PDB entry 4RER | X-ray diffraction, 4.05 A resolution (low resolution: residue-level contacts below are approximate; hydrogen-bond / salt-bridge calls are withheld) | chains A and G of the 3 polymer chains in the assembly

# Chain A
Molecule: 5'-AMP-activated protein kinase catalytic subunit alpha-1
Source organism: Homo sapiens
Notes: EC 2.7.11.1, 2.7.11.27, 2.7.11.31, 2.7.11.26; fragment: Human AMPK alpha1 subunit [G11-Q550]
Reference sequence: Q13131 (AAPK1_HUMAN); residues 11-550 here correspond to UniProt positions 20-559 (UniProt number = residue number + 9)
Amino-acid sequence (540 residues; each row starts with the number of its first residue):
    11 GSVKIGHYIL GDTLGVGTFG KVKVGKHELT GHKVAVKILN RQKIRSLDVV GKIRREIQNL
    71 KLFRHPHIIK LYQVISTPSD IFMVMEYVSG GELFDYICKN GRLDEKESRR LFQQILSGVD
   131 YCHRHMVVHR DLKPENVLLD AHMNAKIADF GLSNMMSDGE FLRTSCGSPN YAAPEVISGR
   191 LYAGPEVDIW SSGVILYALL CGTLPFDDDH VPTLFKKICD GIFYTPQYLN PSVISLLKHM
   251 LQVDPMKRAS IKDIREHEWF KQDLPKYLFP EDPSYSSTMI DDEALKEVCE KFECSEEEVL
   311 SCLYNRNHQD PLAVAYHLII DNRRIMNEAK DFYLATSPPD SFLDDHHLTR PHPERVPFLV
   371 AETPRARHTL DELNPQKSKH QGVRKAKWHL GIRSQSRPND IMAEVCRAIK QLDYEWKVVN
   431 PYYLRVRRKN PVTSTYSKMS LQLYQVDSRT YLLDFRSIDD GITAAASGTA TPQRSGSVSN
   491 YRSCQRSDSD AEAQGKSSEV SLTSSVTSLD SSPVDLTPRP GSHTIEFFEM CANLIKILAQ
Unresolved in the structure: 287-290, 350-353, 375-393, 473-526
Differences from the reference sequence: conflict Ser12 (Arg21 in Q13131), Ser260 (Thr269 in Q13131); engineered mutation Gly471 (Glu480 in Q13131), Ala474 (Glu483 in Q13131), Ala476 (Lys485 in Q13131)
Modified / non-standard residues: Thr174 (phosphothreonine; TPO)
Ligand contacts:
  - adenosine monophosphate (AMP): Pro363, Glu364, Val366
  - staurosporine (STU): Leu24, Gly25, Val26, Gly27, Val32, Ala45, Lys47, Ile79, Met95, Glu96, Tyr97, Val98, Gly101, Glu102, Glu145, Asn146, Val147, Leu148, Ala158, Asp159
Swiss-Prot annotation at these positions:
  - active site: Asp141 (Proton acceptor)
  - binding site (ATP): Leu24 to Val32, Lys47
  - modified residue: Thr23 (Phosphothreonine), Thr174 (Phosphothreonine), Thr346 (Phosphothreonine), Ser347 (Phosphoserine), Ser351 (Phosphoserine), Thr359 (Phosphothreonine), Thr373 (Phosphothreonine), Ser388 (Phosphoserine), Ser458 (Phosphoserine), Ser477 (Phosphoserine), Thr479 (Phosphothreonine), Thr481 (Phosphothreonine), Ser487 (Phosphoserine), Ser499 (Phosphoserine), Ser515 (Phosphoserine), Ser518 (Phosphoserine)
What the authors report for this chain:
  - mutagenesis - E471G/E474A/K476A: unchanged catalytic activity
  - binding site for adenosine monophosphate: Glu364
  - post-translational modification sites: Thr174 (citing earlier work)
  - mutagenesis - L72A, Y131A, L328A, I329A, D331K, N332A: increased catalytic activity

# Chain G
Molecule: 5'-AMP-activated protein kinase subunit gamma-1
Source organism: Homo sapiens
Notes: fragment: Human AMPK gamma1 subunit [S24-G327]
Reference sequence: P54619 (AAKG1_HUMAN); numbering as in UniProt (aligned over 24-327)
Amino-acid sequence (304 residues; numbered 24 to 327; the number before each row is that of its first residue):
    24 SNNSVYTSFM KSHRCYDLIP TSSKLVVFDT SLQVKKAFFA LVTNGVRAAP LWDSKKQSFV
    84 GMLTITDFIN ILHRYYKSAL VQIYELEEHK IETWREVYLQ DSFKPLVCIS PNASLFDAVS
   144 SLIRNKIHRL PVIDPESGNT LYILTHKRIL KFLKLFITEF PKPEFMSKSL EELQIGTYAN
   204 IAMVRTTTPV YVALGIFVQH RVSALPVVDE KGRVVDIYSK FDVINLAAEK TYNNLDVSVT
   264 KALQHRSHYF EGVLKCYLHE TLETIINRLV EAEVHRLVVV DENDVVKGIV SLSDILQALV
   324 LTGG
Unresolved in the structure: 24, 325-327
Ligand contacts:
  - adenosine monophosphate (AMP), molecule 1: Arg70, Lys170, Ile240, Ser242, Phe244, Asp245, Arg269, Gly275, Val276, Leu277, Val297, His298, Arg299, Leu300
  - adenosine monophosphate (AMP), molecule 2: Met85, Thr87, Thr89, Asp90, Asn93, Tyr121, Pro128, Leu129, Val130, Ile150, His151, Arg152, Pro154, Lys243
  - adenosine monophosphate (AMP), molecule 3: His151, Gly199, Thr200, Asn203, Ile204, Ala205, Arg224, Val225, Ser226, Ala227, Pro229, His298, Arg299, Ile312, Ser314, Ser316, Asp317
Swiss-Prot annotation at these positions:
  - motif: Leu138 to Glu159 (AMPK pseudosubstrate)
  - binding site (ADP): Arg70, Met85 to Asp90, Val130, His151, Arg152, Lys170, Ser242 to Asp245, Arg269, Leu277, His298, Arg299
  - binding site (AMP): Arg70, Met85 to Asp90, Val130, His151, Arg152, Lys170, Thr200, Ala205, Ser226, Ala227, Ser242 to Asp245, Arg269, Leu277, His298, Arg299, Ser314 to Asp317
  - binding site (ATP): Arg70, Met85 to Asp90, Val130, His151, Arg152, Lys170, Ser242 to Asp245, Arg269, Leu277, His298, Arg299
  - modified residue: Ser261 (Phosphoserine), Thr263 (Phosphothreonine), Ser270 (Phosphoserine)
  - mutagenesis: Asp90 (D90A: Reduced AMP-activation of phosphorylation of PRKAA1 or PRKAA2. Reduced ADP activation of phosphorylation of PRKAA1 or PRKAA2), Asp245 (D245A: Reduced AMP-activation of phosphorylation of PRKAA1 or PRKAA2. Reduced ADP activation of phosphorylation of PRKAA1 or PRKAA2), Asp317 (D317A: Reduced AMP-activation of phosphorylation of PRKAA1 or PRKAA2. Does not affect ADP activation of phosphorylation of PRKAA1 or PRKAA2)

# Chain A / chain G interface
Contacting residue pairs (52):
  Glu300(A) - Arg37(G)
  Asn332(A) - Phe179(G)
  Ile335(A) - Leu178(G)
  Met336(A) - Phe179(G)
  Phe342(A) - Arg171(G)
  Phe342(A) - Lys174(G)
  Phe342(A) - Phe175(G)
  Tyr343(A) - Asp40(G)
  Tyr343(A) - Ile42(G)
  Tyr343(A) - Pro43(G)
  Tyr343(A) - Thr44(G)
  Tyr343(A) - Ser45(G)
  Tyr343(A) - Phe175(G)
  Tyr343(A) - Phe179(G)
  Leu344(A) - Thr44(G)
  Leu344(A) - Ser45(G)
  His362(A) - Glu296(G)
  Pro363(A) - Ala295(G)
  Pro363(A) - Glu296(G)
  Glu364(A) - Arg70(G)
  Glu364(A) - Lys170(G)
  Glu364(A) - Phe244(G)
  Pro367(A) - Asn248(G)
  Phe368(A) - Val65(G)
  Phe368(A) - Gly68(G)
  Val370(A) - His268(G)
  Val370(A) - Tyr272(G)
  Thr373(A) - Tyr272(G)
  Val442(A) - Lys78(G)
  Val442(A) - Gln80(G)
  Arg529(A) - Pro158(G)
  Arg529(A) - Glu159(G)
  Arg529(A) - Ser160(G)
  Pro530(A) - Gln80(G)
  Pro530(A) - Ser81(G)
  Gly531(A) - Gln80(G)
  Gly531(A) - Ser160(G)
  Gly531(A) - Gly161(G)
  Ser532(A) - Trp75(G)
  Ser532(A) - Phe82(G)
  Ser532(A) - Ser160(G)
  Ser532(A) - Gly161(G)
  Ser532(A) - Asn162(G)
  His533(A) - Ser160(G)
  His533(A) - Asn162(G)
  Thr534(A) - Asn162(G)
  Ile535(A) - Val50(G)
  Ile535(A) - Trp75(G)
  Glu536(A) - Gln80(G)
  Glu539(A) - Trp75(G)
  Glu539(A) - Ser77(G)
  Glu539(A) - Gln80(G)
Other interface residues (no listed pair), chain A (30 interface residues in all): Ala371, Pro374, Trp398, Asn440, Thr527, Pro528
Other interface residues (no listed pair), chain G (37 interface residues in all): Asn67, Asn135, Glu252, Val297
Interface features reported in the paper:
  - specific contacts: Glu364(A)-Arg70(G)
  - interface residues, chain G: Arg70(G)

# Summary
30 residues of chain A face 37 of chain G across their interface. The paper describes a contact between
Glu364(A) and Arg70(G). From the paper: a binding site for adenosine monophosphate at Glu364(A); L72A, Y131A
and L328A of chain A, among others, increase catalytic activity; 7 substitutions were tested in all.
Here chain A is 5'-AMP-activated protein kinase catalytic subunit alpha-1 and chain G is 5'-AMP-activated
protein kinase subunit gamma-1, both from Homo sapiens. Entry 4RER (Crystal structure of the phosphorylated
human alpha1 beta2 gamma1 holo-AMPK complex bound to AMP and cyclodextrin) was determined by X-ray diffraction
(same publication as 4RED and 4REW).
